PDB entry 7C1J | X-ray diffraction, 1.35 A resolution | chain A

Chain A:
Name: Histidine kinase
Organism: Pseudomonas aeruginosa
Notes: EC 2.7.13.3; fragment: receiver domain
UniProtKB: A0A4U9SBT9 (A0A4U9SBT9_PSEAI); residues 507-651 here = UniProt positions 507-651
Sequence (166 residues; each row starts with the number of its first residue):
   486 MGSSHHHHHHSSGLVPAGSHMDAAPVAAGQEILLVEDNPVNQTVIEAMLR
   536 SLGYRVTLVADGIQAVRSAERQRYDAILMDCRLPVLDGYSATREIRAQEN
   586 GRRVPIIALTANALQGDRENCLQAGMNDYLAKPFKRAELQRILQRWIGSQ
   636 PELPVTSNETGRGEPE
Unresolved in the structure: 486-512, 635-651
Disulfide bonds: Cys566-Cys606
Differences from the reference sequence: initiating methionine (486); expression tag (487-506)
Ion coordination: Mg2+: Asp522, Asp565, Arg567
Reported in the primary citation:
  - post-translational modification sites: Asp565 (citing earlier work)
  - contacts within the chain: Cys566-Gly573 (backbone contact)
  - Mg2+ coordination: Asp522, Asp565, Arg567
  - Mg2+ coordination through a water molecule: Glu521
  - catalytic residues: Asp565 (citing earlier work)

Summary:
The Mg2+ site is built by Asp522, Asp565 and Arg567. From the paper: the catalytic residue Asp565; Mg2+
coordination by Asp522, Asp565 and Arg567.
Chain A is Histidine kinase (Pseudomonas aeruginosa); the structure, Crystal structure of the receiver domain
of sensor histidine kinase PA1611 (PA1611REC) from Pseudomonas aeruginosa PAO1 ..., was determined by X-ray
diffraction (same publication as 7C1I and 7CFW).
